PDB entry 1E2L | X-ray diffraction, 2.40 A resolution | chains A and B

[Chain A (and B)]
Name: Thymidine kinase
Organism: Herpes simplex virus (TYPE 1 / strain 17)
Notes: EC 2.7.1.21; chain B of this document is another copy of the same molecule, construct and numbering; everything in this record applies to it too
UniProtKB: P03176 (KITH_HSV11); residue numbers follow UniProt; this construct covers 46-376
Amino-acid sequence (331 residues; row label = number of the first residue in the row):
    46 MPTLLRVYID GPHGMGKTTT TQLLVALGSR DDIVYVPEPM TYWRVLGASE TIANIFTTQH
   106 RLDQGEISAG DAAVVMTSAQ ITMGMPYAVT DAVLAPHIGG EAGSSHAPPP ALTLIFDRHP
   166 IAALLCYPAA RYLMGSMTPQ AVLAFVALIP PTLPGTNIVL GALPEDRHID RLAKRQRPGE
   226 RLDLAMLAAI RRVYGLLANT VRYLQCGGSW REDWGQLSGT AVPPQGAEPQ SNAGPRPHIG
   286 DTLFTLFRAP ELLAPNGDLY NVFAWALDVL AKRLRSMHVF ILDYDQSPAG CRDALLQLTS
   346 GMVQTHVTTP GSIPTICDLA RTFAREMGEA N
Not modelled in the structure: 70-76, 150-152, 265-279, 375-376 (chain B: 150-153, 220-225, 265-273, 375-376)
Sequence notes: engineered mutation F101 (Tyr in P03176)
Residues lining bound ligands: (N)-methanocarba-thymidine (TMC; 1-[4-hydroxy-5-(hydroxymethyl)bicyclo[3.1.0]hex-2-yl]-5-methylpyrimidine-2,4(1h,3h)-dione): H58, E83, W88, I97, I100, F101, Q125, M128, Y132, R163, A167, A168, Y172, R222, E225

[How chain A and chain B interact]
Contacting residue pairs (61; chain A residue first):
  Y87(A) with Q185(B); V307(B), hydrophobic; F308(B)
  L91(A) with Q185(B), hydrogen bond (backbone-side chain); Y305(B); F308(B)
  G92(A) with Q185(B), hydrogen bond (backbone-side chain)
  V119(A) with V119(B); V120(B); S123(B), hydrogen bond (backbone-side chain)
  V120(A) with V119(B), hydrophobic
  T122(A) with S123(B)
  S123(A) with V119(B); T122(B)
  I126(A) with I126(B), hydrophobic; A189(B), hydrophobic; F190(B), hydrophobic
  M130(A) with L188(B); A189(B)
  A133(A) with L193(B), hydrophobic
  V134(A) with A192(B), hydrophobic; V307(B), hydrophobic; W310(B); A311(B)
  A137(A) with V314(B), hydrophobic; R318(B)
  V138(A) with W310(B); V314(B), hydrophobic
  Q185(A) with Y87(B); L91(B), hydrogen bond (side chain-backbone); G92(B), hydrogen bond (side chain-backbone)
  A189(A) with I126(B), hydrophobic; M130(B), hydrophobic
  F190(A) with I126(B), hydrophobic
  L193(A) with A133(B), hydrophobic; L193(B)
  Y305(A) with L91(B); E371(B)
  N306(A) with T367(B); E371(B), hydrogen bond (backbone-side chain)
  V307(A) with Y87(B), hydrophobic; E371(B), hydrogen bond (backbone-side chain); M372(B), hydrophobic
  F308(A) with Y87(B); L91(B); M130(B), hydrophobic
  W310(A) with V134(B); V138(B), hydrophobic; L364(B), hydrophobic; T367(B); F368(B)
  A311(A) with V134(B)
  V314(A) with A137(B), hydrophobic
  R318(A) with A137(B)
  L364(A) with W310(B), hydrophobic
  T367(A) with N306(B)
  F368(A) with W310(B)
  E371(A) with Y305(B); N306(B), hydrogen bond; V307(B), hydrogen bond (side chain-backbone)
  M372(A) with V307(B), hydrophobic
Also at the interface, not in a pair above, chain A (39 interface residues in all): A93, A118, P131, L169, L188, A192, P196, E296, K317
Also at the interface, not in a pair above, chain B (38 interface residues in all): A93, A118, P131, P141, L169, P196

[Summary]
39 residues of chain A and 38 residues of chain B are in contact; the contacts include 9 hydrogen bonds. Polar
pairs include L91(A)-Q185(B), G92(A)-Q185(B) and V119(A)-S123(B). Ligands of chain A:
(N)-methanocarba-thymidine.
Chain A and chain B are both Thymidine kinase (Herpes simplex virus (TYPE 1 / strain 17)); the structure,
Kinetics and crystal structure of the wild-type and the engineered Y101F mutant of Herpes simplex virus ...,
was determined by X-ray diffraction together with 1E2K from the same study.
